3VBF - chains B and C of the 4 polymer chains in the assembly; structure by X-ray diffraction, 2.60 A resolution.

Chain B:
Molecule: Genome Polyprotein, capsid protein VP2
Organism: Human enterovirus 71
Reference sequence: B2ZUN0 (B2ZUN0_9ENTO); residues 10-254 here correspond to UniProt positions 79-323 (UniProt number = residue number + 69)
Sequence (245 residues; row label = number of the first residue in the row):
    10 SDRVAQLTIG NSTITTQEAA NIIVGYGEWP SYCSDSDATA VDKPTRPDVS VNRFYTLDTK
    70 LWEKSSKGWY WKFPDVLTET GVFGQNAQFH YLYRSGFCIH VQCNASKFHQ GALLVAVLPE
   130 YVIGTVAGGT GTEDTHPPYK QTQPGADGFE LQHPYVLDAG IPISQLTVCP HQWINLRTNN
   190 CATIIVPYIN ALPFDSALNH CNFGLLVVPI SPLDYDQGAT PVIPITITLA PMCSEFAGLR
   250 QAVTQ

Chain C:
Molecule: Genome Polyprotein, capsid protein VP3
Organism: Human enterovirus 71
Reference sequence: B2ZUN0 (B2ZUN0_9ENTO); residues 1-242 here correspond to UniProt positions 324-565 (UniProt number = residue number + 323)
Sequence (242 residues; each row starts with the number of its first residue):
     1 GFPTELKPGT NQFLTTDDGV SAPILPNFHP TPCIHIPGEV RNLLELCQVE TILEVNNVPT
    61 NATSLMERLR FPVSAQAGKG ELCAVFRADP GRNGPWQSTL LGQLCGYYTQ WSGSLEVTFM
   121 FTGSFMATGK MLIAYTPPGG PLPKDRATAM LGTHVIWDFG LQSSVTLVIP WISNTHYRAH
   181 ARDGVFDYYT TGLVSIWYQT NYVVPIGAPN TAYIIALAAA QKNFTMKLCK DASDILQTGT
   241 IQ
Ion coordination: K+: Val-20, Ser-21 (shared with 1 residue of chain A)

How chain B and chain C interact:
Pairs across the interface - 74 pairs, chain B then chain C:
  Tyr-35(B) with Gly-38(C)
  Glu-37(B) with His-35(C), salt bridge; Pro-37(C)
  Asp-46(B) with Ile-34(C); His-35(C), hydrogen bond (side chain-backbone)
  Lys-116(B) with Ser-124(C); Phe-125(C), hydrogen bond (backbone-backbone); Met-126(C), hydrogen bond (backbone-backbone)
  Phe-117(B) with Ser-124(C); Met-126(C), hydrophobic; Pro-205(C), hydrophobic; Ile-206(C); Gly-207(C); Pro-209(C)
  His-118(B) with Ser-124(C)
  Gln-119(B) with Thr-122(C); Gly-123(C); Ser-124(C), hydrogen bond (side chain-backbone); Pro-209(C); Thr-211(C), hydrogen bond (side chain-backbone); Ala-212(C)
  Gly-120(B) with Thr-122(C)
  Ala-121(B) with Thr-122(C)
  Pro-163(B) with Met-66(C), hydrophobic
  Tyr-164(B) with Glu-54(C), hydrogen bond; Leu-65(C); Met-66(C); Arg-68(C)
  Ile-172(B) with Leu-69(C), hydrophobic
  Ser-173(B) with Thr-51(C); Ile-52(C), hydrogen bond (backbone-backbone); Leu-69(C); Ser-98(C), hydrogen bond (side chain-backbone)
  Gln-174(B) with Thr-51(C); Ser-98(C), hydrogen bond (side chain-backbone); Thr-99(C); Leu-100(C); Gln-103(C)
  Thr-176(B) with Val-49(C); Glu-50(C), hydrogen bond (side chain-backbone); Thr-51(C)
  Val-177(B) with Leu-100(C), hydrophobic
  Trp-182(B) with Ile-52(C), hydrophobic; Met-120(C), hydrophobic; Ile-215(C), hydrophobic
  Asn-184(B) with Phe-121(C), hydrogen bond (side chain-backbone); Thr-122(C); Ser-163(C)
  Arg-186(B) with Phe-121(C); Gly-123(C); Ser-124(C), hydrogen bond (side chain-backbone); Phe-125(C); Ala-127(C); Gly-160(C), hydrogen bond (side chain-backbone)
  Thr-187(B) with Ser-163(C)
  Pro-196(B) with Pro-37(C), hydrophobic
  Tyr-197(B) with Pro-37(C)
  Asn-199(B) with Ile-36(C)
  Ala-200(B) with Ile-34(C)
  Leu-201(B) with Ile-34(C)
  Pro-202(B) with Ile-34(C)
  Val-217(B) with Met-66(C), hydrophobic
  Pro-218(B) with Met-66(C)
  Ile-219(B) with Met-66(C), hydrophobic; Leu-69(C), hydrophobic; Arg-70(C); Ile-215(C), hydrophobic
  Ser-220(B) with Thr-122(C), hydrogen bond; Tyr-213(C)
  Pro-221(B) with Tyr-213(C), hydrophobic
  Tyr-224(B) with Pro-209(C), hydrophobic
  Asp-225(B) with Gly-207(C); Ala-208(C); Pro-209(C)
Also at the interface, not in a pair above, chain B (35 interface residues in all): Ile-198, Asp-223
Also at the interface, not in a pair above, chain C (44 interface residues in all): Leu-46, Gln-97, Phe-159, Leu-161, Tyr-202, Leu-217

Overview:
The interface between chain B and chain C involves 35 residues on one side and 44 on the other, with 14
hydrogen bonds and 1 salt bridge. Polar contacts include Glu-37(B)/His-35(C), Asp-46(B)/His-35(C) and
Gln-119(B)/Ser-124(C). Val-20(C) and Ser-21(C) form the K+ site.
Here chain B is Genome Polyprotein, capsid protein VP2 and chain C is Genome Polyprotein, capsid protein VP3,
both from Human enterovirus 71. Entry 3VBF (Crystal structure of formaldehyde treated human Enterovirus 71
(space group I23)) was determined by X-ray diffraction together with 3VBH, 3VBO, 3VBR, 3VBS and 3VBU from the
same study.
